8WLZ - chains A and B of the 5 polymer chains in the assembly; structure by electron microscopy, 4.45 A resolution (low resolution: residue-level contacts below are approximate; hydrogen-bond / salt-bridge calls are withheld).

# Chain A (and B)
Name: Spike glycoprotein, Fibritin
From: Bat SARS-like coronavirus WIV1
Notes: chain B of this document is another copy of the same molecule, construct and numbering; everything in this record applies to it too
UniProtKB: chimeric construct of U5WI05, A0A346FJN8: residues 1-1191 from U5WI05 (U5WI05_SARS) positions 1-1191 (same numbers); residues 1194-1219 from A0A346FJN8 positions 458-483 (UniProt number = residue number - 736)
Amino-acid sequence (1271 residues; each row starts with the number of its first residue):
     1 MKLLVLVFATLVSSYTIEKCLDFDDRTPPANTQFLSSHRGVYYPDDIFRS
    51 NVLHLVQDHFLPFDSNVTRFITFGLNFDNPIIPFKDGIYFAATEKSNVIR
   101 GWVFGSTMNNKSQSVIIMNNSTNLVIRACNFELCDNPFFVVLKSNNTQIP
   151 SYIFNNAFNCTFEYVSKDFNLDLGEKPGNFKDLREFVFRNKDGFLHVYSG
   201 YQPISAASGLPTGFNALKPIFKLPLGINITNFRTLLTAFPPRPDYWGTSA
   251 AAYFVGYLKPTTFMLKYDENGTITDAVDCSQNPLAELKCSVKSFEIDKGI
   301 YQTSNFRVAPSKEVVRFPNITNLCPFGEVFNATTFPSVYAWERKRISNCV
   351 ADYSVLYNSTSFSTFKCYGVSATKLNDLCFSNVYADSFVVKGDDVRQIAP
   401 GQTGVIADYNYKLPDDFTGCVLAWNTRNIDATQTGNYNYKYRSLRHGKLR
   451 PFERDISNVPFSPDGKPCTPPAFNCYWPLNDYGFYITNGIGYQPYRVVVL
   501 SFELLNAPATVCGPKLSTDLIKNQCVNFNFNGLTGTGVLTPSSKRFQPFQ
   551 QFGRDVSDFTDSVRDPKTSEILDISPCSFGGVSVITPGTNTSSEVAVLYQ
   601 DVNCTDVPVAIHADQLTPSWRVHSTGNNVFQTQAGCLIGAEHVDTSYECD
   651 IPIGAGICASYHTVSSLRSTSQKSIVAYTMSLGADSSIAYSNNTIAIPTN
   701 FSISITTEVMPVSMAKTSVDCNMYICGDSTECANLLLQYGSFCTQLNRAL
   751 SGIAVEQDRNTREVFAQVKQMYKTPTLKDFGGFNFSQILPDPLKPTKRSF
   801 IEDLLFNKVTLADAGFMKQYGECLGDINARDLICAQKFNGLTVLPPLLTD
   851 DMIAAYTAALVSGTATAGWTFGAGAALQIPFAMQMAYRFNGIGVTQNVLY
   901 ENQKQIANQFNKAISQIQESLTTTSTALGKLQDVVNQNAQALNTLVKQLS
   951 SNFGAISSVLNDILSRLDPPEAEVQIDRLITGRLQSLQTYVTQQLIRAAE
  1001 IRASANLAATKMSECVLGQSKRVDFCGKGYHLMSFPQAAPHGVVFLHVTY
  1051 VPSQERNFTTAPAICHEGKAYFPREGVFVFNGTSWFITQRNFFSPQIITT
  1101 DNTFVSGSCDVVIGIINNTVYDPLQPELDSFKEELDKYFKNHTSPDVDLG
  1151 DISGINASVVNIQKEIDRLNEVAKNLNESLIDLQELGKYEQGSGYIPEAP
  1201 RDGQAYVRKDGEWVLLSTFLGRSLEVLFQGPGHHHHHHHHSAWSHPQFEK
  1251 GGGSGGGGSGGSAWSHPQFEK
Disordered / not traced: 1-18, 610-625, 812-836, 1128-1271 (chain B: 1-18, 609-625, 813-836, 997, 1128-1271)
Differences from the reference sequence: conflict P969 (Lys in U5WI05), P970 (Val in U5WI05); linker (1192-1193); expression tag (1220-1271)
Cystine bridges: C20-C134, C129-C160, C279-C289, C324-C349, C367-C420, C379-C512, C468-C475, C525-C577, C604-C636, C649-C658, C721-C743, C726-C732, C1015-C1026, C1065-C1109
Covalently attached groups: N-acetylglucosamine (NAG) linked to N270, N319, N603, N692, N700, N784, N1057, N1081, N1117

# Interface between chain A and chain B
Contacting residue pairs (106):
  Q302(A) - S751(B)
  N305(A) - D720(B)
  R307(A) - D728(B)
  R545(A) - F48(B)
  R545(A) - E269(B)
  R545(A) - N270(B)
  F546(A) - F48(B)
  Q547(A) - Y43(B)
  Q547(A) - N270(B)
  Q547(A) - G271(B)
  Q547(A) - T272(B)
  F549(A) - D46(B)
  F549(A) - P219(B)
  Q550(A) - D45(B)
  Q550(A) - D46(B)
  Q550(A) - I47(B)
  Q550(A) - F48(B)
  Q551(A) - D46(B)
  F552(A) - D46(B)
  F552(A) - I47(B)
  F552(A) - F48(B)
  G553(A) - F48(B)
  R554(A) - I47(B)
  R554(A) - F48(B)
  R554(A) - R49(B)
  V556(A) - V52(B)
  V556(A) - K947(B)
  S557(A) - V946(B)
  S557(A) - K947(B)
  D558(A) - R49(B)
  P576(A) - K837(B)
  F579(A) - D720(B)
  F579(A) - K837(B)
  F579(A) - G840(B)
  F579(A) - L841(B)
  D601(A) - K837(B)
  P652(A) - L847(B)
  G654(A) - L847(B)
  A655(A) - P846(B)
  A655(A) - L847(B)
  G656(A) - L847(B)
  L682(A) - M771(B)
  L682(A) - M852(B)
  L682(A) - A855(B)
  L682(A) - Y856(B)
  G683(A) - M771(B)
  A684(A) - Q770(B)
  A684(A) - M771(B)
  D685(A) - M771(B)
  S686(A) - Q770(B)
  S686(A) - M771(B)
  S686(A) - Y772(B)
  S686(A) - K773(B)
  I688(A) - T866(B)
  I688(A) - Q878(B)
  A689(A) - Q878(B)
  Y690(A) - F780(B)
  Y690(A) - I879(B)
  Y690(A) - P880(B)
  Y690(A) - F881(B)
  S691(A) - P880(B)
  N692(A) - P880(B)
  T694(A) - Q878(B)
  T694(A) - P880(B)
  I695(A) - Q878(B)
  A696(A) - L877(B)
  A696(A) - Q878(B)
  P698(A) - L877(B)
  Q940(A) - R748(B)
  T944(A) - Q745(B)
  Q948(A) - G740(B)
  Q948(A) - F742(B)
  N952(A) - Q738(B)
  F953(A) - Y739(B)
  F953(A) - G740(B)
  F953(A) - F742(B)
  G954(A) - Q738(B)
  A955(A) - Q738(B)
  P970(A) - D415(B)
  T989(A) - Q988(B)
  I996(A) - I996(B)
  R1022(A) - T1010(B)
  D1024(A) - S1013(B)
  K1028(A) - K769(B)
  K1028(A) - G872(B)
  K1028(A) - G874(B)
  G1029(A) - A873(B)
  Y1030(A) - W869(B)
  Y1030(A) - A873(B)
  E1055(A) - A875(B)
  E1055(A) - A876(B)
  N1057(A) - Q878(B)
  T1060(A) - M883(B)
  A1061(A) - M883(B)
  P1062(A) - M883(B)
  P1062(A) - Y900(B)
  F1072(A) - N897(B)
  F1072(A) - Y900(B)
  R1090(A) - Y887(B)
  F1104(A) - T895(B)
  F1104(A) - N897(B)
  S1106(A) - N897(B)
  S1106(A) - E901(B)
  G1107(A) - E901(B)
  I1113(A) - Q903(B)
  L1124(A) - L1124(B)
Also at the interface, not in a pair above, chain A (76 interface residues in all): K544, D561, S578, Q600, M680, N693, S951, Q985, V1023, P1073, E1075, V1105, V1111
Also at the interface, not in a pair above, chain B (76 interface residues in all): K218, S741, Q767, T842, P845, A865, T870, F871, A882, N890, Q896, E1014, R1022, Q1096

# Summary
Chain A and chain B each contribute 76 residues to their interface.
Both chains are Spike glycoprotein, Fibritin (Bat SARS-like coronavirus WIV1). Entry 8WLZ (Cryo-EM structure
of the WIV1 S-hACE2 complex) was determined by electron microscopy together with 8WLU, 8WLY and 8WQ0 from the
same study.
